PDB entry 3H7B | X-ray diffraction, 1.88 A resolution | chains A and B of the 3 polymer chains in the assembly

== Chain A ==
Molecule: HLA class I histocompatibility antigen, A-2 alpha chain
Source organism: Homo sapiens
UniProt: P01892 (1A02_HUMAN); residues 1-275 here correspond to UniProt positions 25-299 (UniProt number = residue number + 24)
Chain sequence (275 residues; numbered 1 to 275; the number before each row is that of its first residue):
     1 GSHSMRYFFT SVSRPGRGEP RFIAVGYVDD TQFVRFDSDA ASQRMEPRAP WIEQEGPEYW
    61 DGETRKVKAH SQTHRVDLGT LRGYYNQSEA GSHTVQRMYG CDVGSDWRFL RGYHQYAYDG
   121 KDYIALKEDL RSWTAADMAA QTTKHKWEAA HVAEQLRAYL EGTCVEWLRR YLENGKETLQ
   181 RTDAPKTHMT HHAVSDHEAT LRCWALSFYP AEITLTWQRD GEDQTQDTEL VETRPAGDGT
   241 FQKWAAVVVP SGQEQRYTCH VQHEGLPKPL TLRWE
Cystine bridges: Cys101-Cys164, Cys203-Cys259
Reported in the primary citation:
  - mutagenesis - A150P (2 uM to 10 uM): decreased binding to Tax-HLA-A2
  - mutagenesis - A150P (41 uM to 5 uM): increased binding to Tel1p-HLA-A2

== Chain B ==
Molecule: Beta-2-microglobulin
Source organism: Homo sapiens
UniProt: P61769 (B2MG_HUMAN); residues 1-99 here correspond to UniProt positions 21-119 (UniProt number = residue number + 20)
Chain sequence (100 residues; numbered 0 to 99; the number before each row is that of its first residue; numbering starts at 0):
     0 MIQRTPKIQV YSRHPAENGK SNFLNCYVSG FHPSDIEVDL LKNGERIEKV EHSDLSFSKD
    60 WSFYLLYYTE FTPTEKDEYA CRVNHVTLSQ PKIVKWDRDM
Differences from the reference sequence: expression tag (0)
Cystine bridges: Cys25-Cys80
Swiss-Prot annotation at these positions:
  - modified residue: Gln2 (Pyrrolidone carboxylic acid)
  - glycosylation: Ile1 (N-linked (Glc) (glycation) isoleucine), Lys19 (N-linked (Glc) (glycation) lysine), Lys41 (N-linked (Glc) (glycation) lysine), Lys48 (N-linked (Glc) (glycation) lysine), Lys58 (N-linked (Glc) (glycation) lysine), Lys91 (N-linked (Glc) (glycation) lysine), Lys94 (N-linked (Glc) (glycation) lysine)

== Chain A / chain B interface ==
Contacting residue pairs - 58 pairs, chain A then chain B:
  Phe8(A) with Ser55(B); Phe56(B)
  Phe9(A) with Phe56(B)
  Thr10(A) with Leu54(B); Phe56(B); Phe62(B)
  Val12(A) with Ser33(B)
  Ile23(A) with Leu54(B)
  Val25(A) with Asp53(B); Leu54(B); Ser55(B)
  Tyr27(A) with Ser55(B); Tyr63(B)
  Gln32(A) with Asp53(B), hydrogen bond
  Arg35(A) with Asp53(B), salt bridge
  Arg48(A) with Asp53(B), salt bridge
  Ser92(A) with Met0(B)
  His93(A) with Met0(B)
  Gln96(A) with His31(B), hydrogen bond; Phe56(B); Trp60(B), hydrogen bond (side chain-backbone); Phe62(B)
  Arg97(A) with Phe56(B)
  Gln115(A) with Lys58(B), hydrogen bond; Trp60(B)
  Tyr116(A) with Trp60(B)
  Ala117(A) with Trp60(B), hydrophobic
  Asp119(A) with Met0(B); Ile1(B); His31(B)
  Gly120(A) with Ile1(B); His31(B); Trp60(B)
  Lys121(A) with Ile1(B)
  Asp122(A) with Trp60(B), hydrogen bond
  Arg202(A) with Asp98(B), hydrogen bond (side chain-backbone)
  Trp204(A) with Asp98(B); Met99(B)
  Val231(A) with Gln8(B)
  Glu232(A) with Lys6(B), salt bridge; Gln8(B), hydrogen bond (backbone-side chain); Ser28(B), hydrogen bond
  Thr233(A) with Tyr26(B)
  Arg234(A) with Gln8(B), hydrogen bond; Tyr10(B); Tyr26(B); Met99(B), hydrogen bond (side chain-backbone)
  Pro235(A) with Tyr10(B), hydrogen bond (backbone-side chain); Asn24(B); Tyr26(B)
  Ala236(A) with Arg12(B), hydrogen bond (backbone-side chain); Asn24(B), hydrogen bond (backbone-side chain)
  Gly237(A) with Arg12(B), hydrogen bond (backbone-side chain); Leu65(B)
  Gln242(A) with Tyr10(B); Ser11(B), hydrogen bond (side chain-backbone); Arg12(B), hydrogen bond (side chain-backbone)
  Trp244(A) with Met99(B), hydrogen bond (side chain-backbone)
Other interface residues (no listed pair), chain A (37 interface residues in all): Thr94, Met98, Thr190, Leu206, Asp238
Other interface residues (no listed pair), chain B (26 interface residues in all): His13, Pro14, Asp59

== Overview ==
37 residues of chain A face 26 of chain B across their interface; the contacts include 17 hydrogen bonds and 3
salt bridges. Among the polar pairs are Arg35(A)-Asp53(B), Arg48(A)-Asp53(B) and Glu232(A)-Lys6(B). From the
paper: A150P of chain A reduces binding to Tax-HLA-A2; A150P of chain A increases binding to Tel1p-HLA-A2.
Chain A is HLA class I histocompatibility antigen, A-2 alpha chain and chain B is Beta-2-microglobulin, both
from Homo sapiens; the structure, Human Class I MHC HLA-A2 in complex with the Tel1p peptide, was determined
by X-ray diffraction (same publication as 3H9H, 3H9S and 3IXA).
